Entry 8EUY (electron microscopy, 3.00 A resolution); this record covers chains 1 and C of the 40 polymer chains in the assembly.

# Chain 1
Molecule: 3497-nt RNA strand
From: Schizosaccharomyces pombe
Sequence (3497 nucleotides; each row starts with the number of its first residue; note: 1 number in that range is skipped by the numbering (no residue carries it; nothing is unmodelled there)):
     1 AUUUGACCUC AAAUCAGGUA GGACUACGCG CUGAACUUAA GCAUAUCAAU AAGCGCAGGA
    61 AAAGAAAAUA ACCAUGAUUC CCUCAGUAAC GGCGAGUGAA GCGGGAAAAG CUCAAAUUUG
   121 AAAUCUGGCA ACAUUUCUUU UGUUGUCCGA GUUGUAAUUU CAAGAAGCUG CUUUGAGUGU
   181 AGACGAUCGG UCUAAGUUCC UUGGAACAGG ACGUCAGAGA GGGUGAGAAC CCCGUCUUUG
   241 GUCGAUUGGA UAUGCCAUAU AAAGCGCUUU CGAAGAGUCG AGUUGUUUGG GAAUGCAGCU
   301 CUAAAUGGGU GGUAAAUUUC AUCUAAAGCU AAAUAUUGGC GAGAGACCGA UAGCGAACAA
   361 GUAGAGUGAU CGAAAGAUGA AAAGAACUUU GAAAAGAGAG UUAAAUAGUA CGUGAAAUUG
   421 CUGAAAGGGA AGCAUUGGAA AUCAGUCUUA CCUGGGUGAG AUCAGUAGUC UCUUCGCGAG
   481 ACUAUGCACU CUGAACCUGU GGUAGGUCAG CAUCAGUUUU CGGGGGCGGA AAAAGAAUAA
   541 GGGAAGGUGG CUUUCCGGGU UCUGCCUGGG GAGUGUUUAU AG
  582A C
   583 CC
   586 UUGUUGUAAU ACGUCCACUG GGGACUGAGG ACUGCGGCUU CGUGCCAAGG AUGCUGACAU
   646 AAUGGUUUUC AAUGGCCCGU CUUGAAACAC GGACCAAGGA GUCUAGCAUC UAUGCGAGUG
   706 UUUGGGUGAU GAAAACCCAU CCGCGAAAUG AAAGUGAAUG CAGGUGGGAA CGCCCUUGUG
   766 GCGUGCACCA UCGACCGACC CGGAAGUUUG UCAAUGGAAG GGUUUGAGUA AGAGCAUAGC
   826 UGUUGGGACC CGAAAGAUGG UGAACUAUGC CUGAAUAGGG UGAAGCCAGA GGAAACUCUG
   886 GUGGAGGCUC GUAGAGAUUC UGACGUGCAA AUCGAUCUUC AAAUUUGGGU AUAGGGGCGA
   946 AAGACUAAUC GAACCAUCUA GUAGCUGGUU CCUGCCGAAG UUUCCCUCAG GAUAGCAGAA
  1006 ACUCAGAUCA GUUUUAUGAG GUAAAGCGAA UGAUUAGAGG UCUUGGGGAA GGAAUUUCCU
  1066 CAACCUAUUC UCAAACUUUA AAUAUGUAAG ACGCCCUUGU CGCUUAAUUG GACGUGGGCC
  1126 AUCGAAUGAG AGUUUCUAGU GGGCCAUUUU UGGUAAGCAG AACUGGCGAU GCGGGAUGAA
  1186 CCGAACGUGA GGUUAAGGUG CCGGAAUGUA CGCUCAUCAG ACACCAGAAA AGGUGUUAGU
  1246 UCAUCUAGAC AGCAGGACGG UGGCCAUGGA AGUCGGAAUC CGCUAAGGAG UGUGUAACAA
  1306 CUCACCUGCC GAAUGAACUA GCCCUGAAAA UGGAUGGCGC UUAAGCGUAC UACCCAUACC
  1366 UCACCGUCUG GGUUAGCUUU GAGAAGCUCA GACGAGUAGG CAGGCGUGGA GGUUUGUGAC
  1426 GAAGCCUUGG GCGUGAGCCU GGGUCGAACA GCCUCUAGUG CAGAUCUUGG UGGAAGUAGC
  1486 AAAUAUUCAA AUGAGAACUU UGAAGACUGA AGUGGGGAAA GGUUCCAUGU GAACAGCAGU
  1546 UGGACAUGGG UUAGUCGAUC CUAAGAGAUA GGGAAGCUCC GUAUGAAAGU UGCACGAUUU
  1606 UUCGUGCCUC CUAUCGAAAG GGAAUCCGGU UAAUAUUCCG GAACCAGAAG GUGGAAUCAA
  1666 CACGGCAACG UAAAUGAAGU UGGAGACGUC GGCGGGAGCC CUGGGAAGAG UUCUCUUUUC
  1726 UUUUUAACAA ACCAUUGAAC UACCCUGAAA UCGGUUUAUC CGGAGCUAGG GUAUGGUGUU
  1786 UGGAAGAGUU CAGCGCCUCA UGCUGAAUCC GGUGCGCUCU CGACGGCCCU UGAAAAUCCA
  1846 ACGGAAGAAU GGACCUUCGG GUCCUUGUUU UCACAUCUGG UCGUACUCAU AACCGCAGCA
  1906 GGUCUCCAAG GUGAACAGCC UCUAGUUGAU AGAACAAUGU AGAUAAGGGA AGUCGGCAAA
  1966 AUGGAUCCGU AACUUCGGGA UAAGGAUUGG CUCUAAGGGU UGGGUACGUU GGGCCUUGGA
  2026 ACCUGAACGG UUGCUGGACU GAGCGUGGAC CGAUGUCUUU UCUCGCCUUU CGGGGUGAGA
  2086 AGGGAUGUUG GACCUGCUUG GACCUUGGCG GCCGGGAAGU CCUUGGUCGG GCUUUUCUCC
  2146 UUCUCGGGGA UUAUGCUCUU ACUGGCGUAC GUUUAACAAC CAACUUAGAA CUGGUACGGA
  2206 CAAGGGGAAU CUGACUGUCU AAUUAAAACA UAGCAUUGCG AUGGCCAGAA AGUGGUGUUG
  2266 ACGCAAUGUG AUUUCUGCCC AGUGCUCUGA AUGUCAAAGU GAAGAAAUUC AACCAAGCGC
  2326 GGGUAAACGG CGGGAGUAAC UAUGACUCUC UUAAGGUAGC CAAAUGCCUC GUCAUCUAAC
  2386 UAGUGACGCG CAUGAAUGGA UUAACGAGAU UCCCACUGUC CCUAUCUACU AUCUAGCGAA
  2446 ACCACAGCCU GGGGAACGGG CCAGGCAAAA UCAGCGGGGA AAGAAGACCC UGUUGAGCUU
  2506 GACUCUAGUU UGACAUUGUG AAGAGACAUA GAGGGUGUAG GAUAAGUGGG AGUAUGUUUC
  2566 GGCAUACGCC GGUGAAAUAC CACUACCUUU AUCGUUUCUU UACUUAAUCA AUGAAGCGGA
  2626 AUUGGGAUUU AUUUCCCAUA UUCUAGCGUU AAAGUUUCUU CGCGAACUGA UCCGCGUUGA
  2686 UGACAUUGUC AGGUGGGGAG UUUGGCUGGG GCGGCACAUC UGUUAAAAGA UAACGCAGGU
  2746 GUCCUAAGGG GGACUCAUCG AGAACAGAAA UCUCGAGUAG AAUAAAAGGG UAAAAGUCCC
  2806 CUUGAUUUUG AUUUUCAGUG UGAAUACAAA CCAUGAAAGU GUGGCCUAUC GAUCCUUUGU
  2866 UCCCUCGAAA UUUGAGGACA GAGGUGCCAG AAAAGUUACC ACAGGGAUAA CUGGCUUGUG
  2926 GCAGCCAAGC GUUCAUAGCG ACGUUGCUUU UUGAUUCUUC GAUGUCGGCU CUUCCUAUCA
  2986 UACCGAAGCA GAAUUCGGUA AGCGUUGGAU UGUUCACCCA CUAAUAGGGA ACGUGAGCUG
  3046 GGUUUAGACC GUCGUGAGAC AGGUUAGUUU UACCCUACUG AUGAAGUGUC GUCGCAAUGG
  3106 UAAUUCAACU UAGUACGAGA GGAACCGUUG AUUCAGAUCA UUGGUAUUUG CGGCUGCCUG
  3166 ACAAGGCAAU GCCGCGGAGC UAUCAUCUGC UGGAUAACGG CUGAACGCCU CUAAGCCAGA
  3226 AUCCGUGCCA GAAAGCGACG AUUUUUUGGU CCGCAUGAUU UAUAUGUAUA AAAAUAGAGG
  3286 UAGGACUUGU UCCUACUCUC CUGUAUCGUA GAAGAUGGGC GAUGGUUGAU GAAACGGAAG
  3346 UGUUUUAUUG ACUUGUCCAU GAAAUUCCAU UGAAAUCUUG UGCGGAAUCG AAUCCAUUGC
  3406 AUACGACUUU AAUGUGGAAC GGGGUAUUGU AAGCAGUAGA GUAGCCUUGU UGUUACGAUC
  3466 UGCUGAGAUU AAGCCUUUGU UCCCAAGAUU UG
Not modelled in the structure: 1-2, 37-47, 92-93, 288-293, 315-318, 474-476, 552-572, 582A, 733-748, 775-815, 849-955, 991-994, 1026-1087, 1095-1129, 1228-1231, 1249-1318, 1332-1340, 1486-2436, 2471-3093, 3157-3178, 3247-3252, 3262-3268, 3290-3297, 3376-3384, 3435-3470, 3476-3479
Construct notes: conflict U3196 (C6346 in 157310483)

# Chain C
Name: 60S ribosomal protein L4-B
From: Schizosaccharomyces pombe
UniProtKB: Q9P784 (RL4B_SCHPO); numbering as in UniProt (aligned over 1-363)
Sequence (363 residues; numbered 1 to 363; the number before each row is that of its first residue):
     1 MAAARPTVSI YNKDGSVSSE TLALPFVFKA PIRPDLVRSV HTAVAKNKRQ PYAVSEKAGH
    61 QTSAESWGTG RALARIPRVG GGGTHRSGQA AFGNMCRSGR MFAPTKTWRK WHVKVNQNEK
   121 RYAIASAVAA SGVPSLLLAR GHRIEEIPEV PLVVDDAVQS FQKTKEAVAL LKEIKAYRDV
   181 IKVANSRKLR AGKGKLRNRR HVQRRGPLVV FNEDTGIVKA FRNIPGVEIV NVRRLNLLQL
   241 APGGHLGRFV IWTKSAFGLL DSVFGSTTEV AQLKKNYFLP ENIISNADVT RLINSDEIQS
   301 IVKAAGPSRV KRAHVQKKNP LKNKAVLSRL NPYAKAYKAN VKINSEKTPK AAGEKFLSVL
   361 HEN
Not modelled in the structure: 1, 60-92

# How chain 1 and chain C interact
Residue-residue contacts - 260 pairs, chain 1 then chain C:
  C215(1) / Lys-165(C)  salt bridge to the phosphate
  A216(1) / Lys-163(C)  salt bridge to the phosphate
  A216(1) / Thr-164(C)  hydrogen bond to the phosphate
  A216(1) / Lys-165(C)  salt bridge to the phosphate
  A216(1) / Val-168(C)  base contact
  A216(1) / Asn-223(C)  hydrogen bond to the base
  G217(1) / Gln-162(C)  sugar contact
  G217(1) / Lys-163(C)  phosphate contact
  G217(1) / Thr-164(C)  hydrogen bond to the phosphate
  G217(1) / Lys-219(C)  sugar contact
  G217(1) / Arg-222(C)  hydrogen bond to the sugar
  A218(1) / Arg-222(C)  salt bridge to the phosphate
  A218(1) / Asn-223(C)  phosphate contact
  G219(1) / Asn-223(C)  hydrogen bond to the sugar
  G219(1) / Pro-225(C)  base contact
  G221(1) / Arg-187(C)  salt bridge to the phosphate
  G221(1) / His-201(C)  salt bridge to the phosphate
  G222(1) / Arg-200(C)  salt bridge to the phosphate
  C236(1) / Arg-222(C)  hydrogen bond to the sugar
  A344(1) / Gln-50(C)  hydrogen bond to the sugar
  G345(1) / Gln-50(C)  hydrogen bond to the sugar
  G345(1) / Asn-198(C)  hydrogen bond to the phosphate
  A346(1) / Ala-45(C)  hydrogen bond to the base
  A346(1) / Lys-46(C)  base contact
  A346(1) / Arg-49(C)  phosphate contact
  A346(1) / Gln-50(C)  hydrogen bond to the phosphate
  A346(1) / Arg-199(C)  sugar contact
  C347(1) / Tyr-52(C)  sugar contact
  C347(1) / Arg-197(C)  salt bridge to the phosphate
  C347(1) / Arg-199(C)  salt bridge to the phosphate
  C348(1) / Arg-197(C)  salt bridge to the phosphate
  G349(1) / Lys-193(C)  sugar contact
  G349(1) / Leu-196(C)  base contact
  G349(1) / Arg-197(C)  hydrogen bond to the base
  U351(1) / Arg-97(C)  hydrogen bond to the sugar
  A352(1) / Arg-97(C)  phosphate contact
  A352(1) / Ser-98(C)  hydrogen bond to the phosphate
  C354(1) / Val-54(C)  phosphate contact
  C354(1) / Ser-55(C)  hydrogen bond to the phosphate
  C354(1) / Ala-58(C)  phosphate contact
  G355(1) / Lys-57(C)  phosphate contact
  G355(1) / Ala-58(C)  phosphate contact
  G355(1) / Gly-59(C)  hydrogen bond to the phosphate
  A374(1) / Arg-97(C)  salt bridge to the phosphate
  A375(1) / Arg-97(C)  salt bridge to the phosphate
  A515(1) / Gln-316(C)  hydrogen bond to the sugar
  A515(1) / Lys-318(C)  hydrogen bond to the sugar
  A515(1) / Asn-323(C)  hydrogen bond to the phosphate
  G516(1) / Gln-316(C)  hydrogen bond to the sugar
  G516(1) / Lys-317(C)  phosphate contact
  G516(1) / Lys-318(C)  phosphate contact
  G516(1) / Asn-319(C)  phosphate contact
  G516(1) / Asn-323(C)  hydrogen bond to the phosphate
  U517(1) / Asn-319(C)  phosphate contact
  U518(1) / Lys-322(C)  hydrogen bond to the base
  G525(1) / Asn-340(C)  hydrogen bond to the base
  G526(1) / Asn-340(C)  sugar contact
  G526(1) / Val-341(C)  hydrogen bond to the sugar
  G526(1) / Lys-342(C)  sugar contact
  C527(1) / Lys-342(C)  salt bridge to the phosphate
  C527(1) / Ile-343(C)  hydrogen bond to the phosphate
  C527(1) / Asn-344(C)  hydrogen bond to the phosphate
  G528(1) / Asn-344(C)  hydrogen bond to the phosphate
  A530(1) / Phe-356(C)  sugar contact
  A530(1) / Leu-357(C)  sugar contact
  A530(1) / Leu-360(C)  base contact
  A530(1) / His-361(C)  hydrogen bond to the base
  A531(1) / Thr-348(C)  sugar contact
  A531(1) / Pro-349(C)  base contact
  A531(1) / Lys-350(C)  phosphate contact
  A531(1) / Ala-351(C)  hydrogen bond to the phosphate
  A531(1) / Ala-352(C)  hydrogen bond to the phosphate
  A532(1) / Lys-350(C)  salt bridge to the phosphate
  A533(1) / Lys-350(C)  salt bridge to the phosphate
  U592(1) / Glu-346(C)  hydrogen bond to the sugar
  A593(1) / Glu-346(C)  phosphate contact
  A593(1) / Thr-348(C)  phosphate contact
  C601(1) / Ala-339(C)  sugar contact
  C601(1) / Asn-340(C)  hydrogen bond to the base
  A602(1) / Lys-324(C)  sugar contact
  A602(1) / Leu-327(C)  sugar contact
  A602(1) / Asn-331(C)  base contact
  A602(1) / Tyr-333(C)  base contact
  A602(1) / Ala-334(C)  hydrogen bond to the sugar
  A602(1) / Tyr-337(C)  stacking on the base
  C603(1) / Tyr-337(C)  phosphate contact
  A613(1) / Gln-316(C)  base contact
  G614(1) / Arg-312(C)  hydrogen bond to the sugar
  U618(1) / Lys-311(C)  base contact
  G619(1) / Lys-311(C)  sugar contact
  G619(1) / Arg-329(C)  base contact
  C620(1) / Arg-329(C)  hydrogen bond to the base
  G621(1) / Ser-328(C)  hydrogen bond to the sugar
  G621(1) / Arg-329(C)  sugar contact
  C623(1) / Lys-335(C)  phosphate contact
  A633(1) / Lys-318(C)  salt bridge to the phosphate
  A633(1) / Asn-323(C)  hydrogen bond to the phosphate
  A633(1) / Ala-325(C)  sugar contact
  A633(1) / Arg-329(C)  hydrogen bond to the sugar
  G634(1) / Lys-311(C)  hydrogen bond to the base
  G634(1) / Arg-312(C)  sugar contact
  G634(1) / Ala-313(C)  sugar contact
  G634(1) / His-314(C)  hydrogen bond to the sugar
  G634(1) / Val-315(C)  hydrogen bond to the sugar
  G634(1) / Lys-318(C)  salt bridge to the phosphate
  G634(1) / Arg-329(C)  salt bridge to the phosphate
  G635(1) / Arg-312(C)  hydrogen bond to the base
  G635(1) / Val-315(C)  sugar contact
  G635(1) / Gln-316(C)  base contact
  G683(1) / Met-95(C)  hydrogen bond to the base
  G684(1) / Asn-94(C)  hydrogen bond to the sugar
  G684(1) / Met-95(C)  sugar contact
  A685(1) / Asn-94(C)  phosphate contact
  A685(1) / Phe-102(C)  sugar contact
  G686(1) / Phe-102(C)  sugar contact
  U687(1) / Phe-102(C)  sugar contact
  U687(1) / Ala-103(C)  base contact
  C688(1) / Arg-109(C)  phosphate contact
  U689(1) / Trp-108(C)  sugar contact
  U689(1) / Arg-109(C)  phosphate contact
  U689(1) / Lys-110(C)  hydrogen bond to the phosphate
  A690(1) / Lys-110(C)  phosphate contact
  U698(1) / Arg-33(C)  hydrogen bond to the phosphate
  U698(1) / Leu-36(C)  sugar contact
  U698(1) / Glu-119(C)  hydrogen bond to the sugar
  G699(1) / Arg-33(C)  salt bridge to the phosphate
  G699(1) / Leu-36(C)  sugar contact
  G699(1) / Asn-116(C)  base contact
  G699(1) / Asn-118(C)  hydrogen bond to the sugar
  G699(1) / Glu-119(C)  sugar contact
  G699(1) / Tyr-122(C)  sugar contact
  C700(1) / Asn-118(C)  sugar contact
  G705(1) / Asn-116(C)  sugar contact
  U706(1) / Val-115(C)  phosphate contact
  U706(1) / Asn-116(C)  phosphate contact
  U706(1) / Gln-117(C)  hydrogen bond to the phosphate
  U706(1) / Lys-120(C)  hydrogen bond to the base
  U707(1) / Lys-114(C)  base contact
  U707(1) / Val-115(C)  base contact
  G713(1) / Arg-234(C)  sugar contact
  U715(1) / Val-218(C)  phosphate contact
  U715(1) / Arg-222(C)  hydrogen bond to the base
  A717(1) / Lys-48(C)  phosphate contact
  A718(1) / Lys-48(C)  salt bridge to the phosphate
  A718(1) / Gln-50(C)  base contact
  A719(1) / Asn-47(C)  sugar contact
  A719(1) / Lys-48(C)  sugar contact
  A720(1) / Val-44(C)  sugar contact
  A720(1) / Asn-47(C)  hydrogen bond to the phosphate
  A720(1) / Arg-234(C)  sugar contact
  A720(1) / Leu-235(C)  hydrogen bond to the sugar
  A720(1) / Asn-236(C)  sugar contact
  C721(1) / Lys-120(C)  salt bridge to the phosphate
  C721(1) / Ile-124(C)  phosphate contact
  C721(1) / Arg-233(C)  hydrogen bond to the sugar
  C721(1) / Arg-234(C)  sugar contact
  C721(1) / Leu-235(C)  sugar contact
  C721(1) / Lys-274(C)  phosphate contact
  C722(1) / Gln-117(C)  phosphate contact
  C722(1) / Arg-121(C)  salt bridge to the phosphate
  C722(1) / Leu-273(C)  phosphate contact
  C722(1) / Lys-274(C)  salt bridge to the phosphate
  C723(1) / Gln-117(C)  phosphate contact
  C723(1) / Arg-121(C)  salt bridge to the phosphate
  C723(1) / Lys-274(C)  phosphate contact
  C723(1) / Lys-275(C)  hydrogen bond to the phosphate
  A724(1) / Lys-275(C)  salt bridge to the phosphate
  A821(1) / Asn-116(C)  hydrogen bond to the sugar
  U822(1) / Lys-114(C)  salt bridge to the phosphate
  U822(1) / Asn-116(C)  sugar contact
  A823(1) / Lys-110(C)  salt bridge to the phosphate
  A823(1) / Val-113(C)  sugar contact
  G832(1) / Phe-102(C)  base contact
  G832(1) / Ala-103(C)  base contact
  G832(1) / Pro-104(C)  base contact
  C834(1) / Phe-102(C)  phosphate contact
  C835(1) / Asn-94(C)  hydrogen bond to the sugar
  C835(1) / Met-95(C)  sugar contact
  C835(1) / Phe-102(C)  sugar contact
  C836(1) / Gly-93(C)  phosphate contact
  C836(1) / Met-95(C)  sugar contact
  C836(1) / Arg-100(C)  salt bridge to the phosphate
  A965(1) / Arg-100(C)  hydrogen bond to the base
  A965(1) / Pro-104(C)  base contact
  G1377(1) / Gly-306(C)  phosphate contact
  G1377(1) / Pro-307(C)  hydrogen bond to the sugar
  U1378(1) / Ala-305(C)  phosphate contact
  U1378(1) / Gly-306(C)  hydrogen bond to the phosphate
  U1378(1) / Pro-307(C)  sugar contact
  U1379(1) / Thr-290(C)  base contact
  U1379(1) / Ile-293(C)  base contact
  U1379(1) / Asn-294(C)  hydrogen bond to the sugar
  U1379(1) / Gln-299(C)  hydrogen bond to the sugar
  U1379(1) / Ala-305(C)  phosphate contact
  A1380(1) / Asn-294(C)  sugar contact
  A1380(1) / Asp-296(C)  base contact
  A1380(1) / Gln-299(C)  sugar contact
  G1381(1) / Thr-290(C)  base contact
  U1384(1) / Arg-309(C)  hydrogen bond to the sugar
  U1385(1) / Arg-309(C)  salt bridge to the phosphate
  G1386(1) / Arg-309(C)  hydrogen bond to the base
  A1387(1) / Ser-308(C)  phosphate contact
  U1393(1) / Arg-309(C)  sugar contact
  U1393(1) / Val-310(C)  hydrogen bond to the sugar
  C1394(1) / Val-310(C)  sugar contact
  C1394(1) / Arg-312(C)  phosphate contact
  A1395(1) / Arg-312(C)  salt bridge to the phosphate
  G1414(1) / Gly-192(C)  phosphate contact
  G1414(1) / Lys-193(C)  hydrogen bond to the phosphate
  G1414(1) / Arg-199(C)  hydrogen bond to the phosphate
  A1415(1) / Arg-190(C)  salt bridge to the phosphate
  A1415(1) / Gly-194(C)  phosphate contact
  A1415(1) / Arg-199(C)  salt bridge to the phosphate
  G1416(1) / Arg-190(C)  salt bridge to the phosphate
  G1416(1) / Arg-205(C)  hydrogen bond to the phosphate
  G1416(1) / Gly-243(C)  hydrogen bond to the sugar
  G1416(1) / His-245(C)  base contact
  G1417(1) / Arg-140(C)  hydrogen bond to the sugar
  G1417(1) / Arg-205(C)  salt bridge to the phosphate
  G1417(1) / Pro-242(C)  sugar contact
  G1417(1) / Gly-243(C)  sugar contact
  G1417(1) / His-245(C)  hydrogen bond to the sugar
  U1418(1) / Arg-140(C)  salt bridge to the phosphate
  U1418(1) / Gly-141(C)  phosphate contact
  U1418(1) / Gln-203(C)  phosphate contact
  U1418(1) / Arg-204(C)  salt bridge to the phosphate
  U1418(1) / Arg-205(C)  hydrogen bond to the phosphate
  U1419(1) / Gly-141(C)  phosphate contact
  U1419(1) / Arg-143(C)  salt bridge to the phosphate
  U1419(1) / Arg-204(C)  phosphate contact
  U1420(1) / Arg-143(C)  salt bridge to the phosphate
  U1420(1) / Asn-185(C)  sugar contact
  G1421(1) / Lys-188(C)  base contact
  U1422(1) / Lys-188(C)  hydrogen bond to the base
  G1423(1) / Lys-188(C)  hydrogen bond to the base
  A1453(1) / Leu-189(C)  base contact
  A1453(1) / Lys-195(C)  sugar contact
  C1454(1) / Leu-189(C)  hydrogen bond to the base
  C1454(1) / Arg-190(C)  phosphate contact
  C1454(1) / Ala-191(C)  base contact
  C1454(1) / Gly-192(C)  hydrogen bond to the phosphate
  C1454(1) / Lys-195(C)  salt bridge to the phosphate
  A1455(1) / Ala-191(C)  phosphate contact
  C1458(1) / His-245(C)  hydrogen bond to the base
  U1459(1) / Arg-38(C)  sugar contact
  C1460(1) / Thr-42(C)  sugar contact
  C1460(1) / Lys-46(C)  phosphate contact
  U1461(1) / Lys-46(C)  salt bridge to the phosphate
  A1462(1) / Arg-109(C)  sugar contact
  G1463(1) / Tyr-52(C)  phosphate contact
  G1463(1) / Val-54(C)  base contact
  G1463(1) / Met-101(C)  sugar contact
  G1463(1) / Thr-105(C)  phosphate contact
  G1463(1) / Arg-109(C)  salt bridge to the phosphate
  A1469(1) / Met-95(C)  base contact
  C1471(1) / Met-95(C)  base contact
  U1472(1) / Met-95(C)  base contact
  U1472(1) / Cys-96(C)  sugar contact
  U1472(1) / Arg-97(C)  hydrogen bond to the sugar
  U1473(1) / Arg-97(C)  sugar contact
Other interface residues (no listed pair), chain 1 (122 interface residues in all): A220, A228, G353, G524, G622, A632, U712, A714
Other interface residues (no listed pair), chain C (146 interface residues in all): Asp-35, His-41, Gly-99, Arg-178, Lys-182, Asp-214, Ile-224, Leu-238, Pro-280, Ser-295, Val-326, Ser-345, Lys-347

# Overview
Chain 1 and chain C form an interface of 122 and 146 residues respectively, with 78 hydrogen bonds, 41 salt
bridges and 1 aromatic stacking contact. Among the polar pairs are A216(1)/Asn-223(C), A346(1)/Ala-45(C) and
G349(1)/Arg-197(C).
Here chain 1 is a 3497-nt RNA strand and chain C is 60S ribosomal protein L4-B, both from Schizosaccharomyces
pombe. Entry 8EUY (Ytm1 associated nascent 60S ribosome (-fkbp39) State 1A) was determined by electron
microscopy, deposited together with 8ESQ, 8ESR, 8ETC, 8ETG, 8ETH, 8ETI and 3 further entries.
